PDB entry 3SGE | X-ray diffraction, 1.89 A resolution | chains H and K of the 3 polymer chains in the assembly

# Chain H
Molecule: Heavy Chain
Organism: Mus musculus
Chain sequence (217 residues; numbered 1 to 217; the number before each row is that of its first residue):
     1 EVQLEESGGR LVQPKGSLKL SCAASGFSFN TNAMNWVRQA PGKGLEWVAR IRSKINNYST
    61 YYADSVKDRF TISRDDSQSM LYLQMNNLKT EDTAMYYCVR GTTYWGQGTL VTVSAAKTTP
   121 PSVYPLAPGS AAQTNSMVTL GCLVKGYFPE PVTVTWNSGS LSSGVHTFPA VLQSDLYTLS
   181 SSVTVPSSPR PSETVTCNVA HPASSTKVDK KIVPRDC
Disulfide bonds: Cys-22/Cys-98, Cys-142/Cys-197

# Chain K
Molecule: R13 peptide
Chain sequence (13 residues; each row starts with the number of its first residue):
     1 EEEDDDMGFG LFD
Disordered / not traced: 12-13
Reported in the primary citation:
  - contacts within the chain: Asp-5/Met-7 (hydrogen bond)

# Chain H / chain K interface
Residue-residue contacts - 19 pairs, chain H then chain K:
  Thr-31(H) / Glu-2(K)
  Thr-31(H) / Glu-3(K)
  Thr-31(H) / Asp-4(K)  hydrogen bond (backbone-backbone)
  Asn-32(H) / Asp-4(K)  hydrogen bond
  Ala-33(H) / Glu-3(K)
  Asn-35(H) / Phe-9(K)
  Arg-50(H) / Phe-9(K)
  Arg-52(H) / Glu-3(K)  salt bridge
  Ser-53(H) / Glu-3(K)  hydrogen bond
  Ile-55(H) / Glu-1(K)
  Ile-55(H) / Glu-2(K)
  Ile-55(H) / Glu-3(K)
  Asn-56(H) / Glu-3(K)  hydrogen bond
  Arg-100(H) / Asp-6(K)
  Gly-101(H) / Asp-6(K)
  Thr-102(H) / Asp-6(K)  hydrogen bond (backbone-side chain)
  Thr-102(H) / Gly-8(K)
  Thr-102(H) / Phe-9(K)
  Thr-103(H) / Asp-6(K)  hydrogen bond
Interface residues without a listed pair, chain H (14 interface residues in all): Trp-47
Interface features reported in the paper:
  - pairs named by the authors: Thr-31(H)/Asp-4(K), Asn-32(H)/Asp-4(K), Arg-52(H)/Glu-3(K) (salt bridge), Ser-53(H)/Glu-3(K), Asn-56(H)/Glu-3(K), Thr-102(H)/Asp-6(K), Thr-103(H)/Asp-6(K)
  - epitope / paratope residues, chain H: Thr-31(H), Asn-32(H), Arg-52(H), Ser-53(H), Asn-56(H), Thr-102(H), Thr-103(H)
  - epitope / paratope residues, chain K: Glu-3(K), Asp-4(K), Asp-6(K)

# In short
Chain H and chain K form an interface of 14 and 7 residues respectively; the contacts include 6 hydrogen bonds
and 1 salt bridge. Polar pairs include Arg-52(H)/Glu-3(K), Asn-32(H)/Asp-4(K) and Ser-53(H)/Glu-3(K). The
authors report contacts between Thr-31(H) and Asp-4(K), Asn-32(H) and Asp-4(K) and Ser-53(H) and Glu-3(K)
among others; a salt bridge between Arg-52(H) and Glu-3(K). The paper reports epitope/paratope residues
Thr-31(H), Asn-32(H) and Glu-3(K) among others; contacts within the chain involving Asp-5(K) and Met-7(K).
Here chain H is Heavy Chain (Mus musculus) and chain K is R13 peptide. Entry 3SGE (Crystal structure of mAb
17.2 in complex with R13 peptide) was determined by X-ray diffraction (same publication as 3SGD).
